Entry 7FM4 (X-ray diffraction, 1.62 A resolution); this record covers chains A and B.

Chain A:
Protein: Pre-mRNA-splicing factor 8
Organism: Saccharomyces cerevisiae S288C
Reference sequence: P33334 (PRP8_YEAST); residue numbers follow UniProt; this construct covers 1836-2090
Chain sequence (258 residues; row label = number of the first residue in the row):
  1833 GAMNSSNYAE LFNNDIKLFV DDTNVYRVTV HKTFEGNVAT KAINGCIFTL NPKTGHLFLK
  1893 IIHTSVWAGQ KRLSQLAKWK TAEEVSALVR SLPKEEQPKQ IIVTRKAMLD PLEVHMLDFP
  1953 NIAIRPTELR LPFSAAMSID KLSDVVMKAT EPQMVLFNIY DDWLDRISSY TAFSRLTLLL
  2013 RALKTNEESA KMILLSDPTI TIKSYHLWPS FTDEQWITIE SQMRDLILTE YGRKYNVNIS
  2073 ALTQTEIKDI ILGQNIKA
Not modelled in the structure: 2070-2090
Sequence notes: expression tag (1833-1835)
Swiss-Prot annotation at these positions:
  - mutagenesis: Asp1853 (D1853A: Alters protein folding. Severely impaired growth. Strongly reduced growth at 35 degrees Celsius; when associated with A-1854; D1853N: Reduced growth at 30 degrees Celsius ...), Asp1854 (D1854A: Reduced growth at 30 degrees Celsius. Strongly reduced growth at 16 degrees Celsius. Strongly reduced growth at 35 degrees Celsius; when associated with A-1853 ...), Thr1855 (T1855A: Reduced growth at 30 degrees Celsius. Strongly reduced growth at 16 degrees Celsius), Thr1936 (T1936A: Reduced growth at 30 degrees Celsius. Strongly reduced growth at 16 degrees Celsius), Arg1937 (R1937K: Severely impaired growth. Reduced growth at 30 degrees Celsius. Strongly reduced growth at 16 degrees Celsius)

Chain B:
Protein: A1 cistron-splicing factor AAR2
Organism: Saccharomyces cerevisiae S288C
Reference sequence: P32357 (AAR2_YEAST); aligned to UniProt positions 1-317 over residues 1-317
Chain sequence (308 residues; numbered -3 to 317; 13 numbers in that range are skipped by the numbering (no residue carries them; nothing is unmodelled there); the number before each row is that of its first residue; numbers below 1 keep their minus sign (Gly-3 is residue -3)):
    -3 GAMAMNTVPF TSAPIEVTIG IDQYSFNVKE NQPFHGIKDI PIGHVHVIHF QHADNSSMRY
    57 GYWFDCRMGN FYIQYDPKDG LYKMMEERDG AKFENIVHNF KERQMMVSYP KIDEDDTWYN
   117 LTEFVQMDKI RKIVRKDENQ FSYVDSSMTT VQENEL
   166 SSSSSDPAHS LNYTVINFKS REAIRPGHEM EDFLDKSYYL NTVMLQGIFK NSSNYFGELQ
   226 FAFLNAMFFG NYGSSLQWHA MIELICSSAT VPKHMLDKLD EILYYQIKTL PEQYSDILLN
   286 ERVWNICLYS SFQKNSLHNT EKIMENKYPE LL
Not modelled in the structure: -3 to 0, 166-169
Sequence notes: expression tag (-3 to 0); conflict Ser166 (Leu153 in P32357), Ser167 (Lys154 in P32357), Ser170 (Asp in P32357)
Ligand contacts: VST ((4Z)-6-fluoro-4-(methoxyimino)-3,4-dihydro-1-benzothiopyran-1,1(2H)-dione): Pro5, Phe6, Thr7, Tyr68, Gln70, Glu83, Lys88, Phe89, Ile92, Phe96
Swiss-Prot annotation at these positions:
  - region: Leu261 to Ile282 (Leucine-zipper)
  - modified residue: Ser253 (Phosphoserine), Thr274 (Phosphothreonine)

Chain A / chain B interface:
Contacting residue pairs - 19 pairs, chain A then chain B:
  Gln1907(A) with Met195(B); Leu199(B)
  Leu1908(A) with Met195(B), hydrophobic
  Trp1911(A) with Glu194(B); Met195(B), hydrophobic; Phe198(B), hydrophobic
  Asp1942(A) with Lys184(B), salt bridge; Phe198(B)
  Glu1945(A) with Lys184(B), salt bridge
  Val1946(A) with Lys184(B); Ile189(B), hydrophobic; Glu194(B); Phe198(B), hydrophobic
  His1947(A) with Glu194(B), salt bridge
  Leu1949(A) with Lys184(B); Ser185(B); Arg186(B); Ile189(B), hydrophobic
  Asp1950(A) with Arg186(B), salt bridge

In short:
9 residues of chain A face 8 of chain B across their interface, with 4 salt bridges. Among the polar pairs are
Asp1942(A)-Lys184(B), Glu1945(A)-Lys184(B) and His1947(A)-Glu194(B). Ligands of chain B: compound VST. Curated
annotation (UniProt) lists 5 mutagenesis sites on chain A.
Chain A is Pre-mRNA-splicing factor 8 and chain B is A1 cistron-splicing factor AAR2, both from Saccharomyces
cerevisiae S288C; the structure, PanDDA analysis group deposition -- Aar2/RNaseH in complex with fragment
P06A01 from the F2X-Universal Library, was determined by X-ray diffraction, deposited together with 5ST0,
5ST1, 5ST2, 5ST3, 5ST4, 5ST5 and 248 further entries.
